PDB entry 7D0L | electron microscopy, 2.95 A resolution | chains A and B

== Chain A (and B) ==
Name: Capsid protein
Source organism: Omono River virus
Notes: chain B of this document is another copy of the same molecule, construct and numbering; everything in this record applies to it too
Sequence (897 residues; numbered 789 to 1685; the number before each row is that of its first residue):
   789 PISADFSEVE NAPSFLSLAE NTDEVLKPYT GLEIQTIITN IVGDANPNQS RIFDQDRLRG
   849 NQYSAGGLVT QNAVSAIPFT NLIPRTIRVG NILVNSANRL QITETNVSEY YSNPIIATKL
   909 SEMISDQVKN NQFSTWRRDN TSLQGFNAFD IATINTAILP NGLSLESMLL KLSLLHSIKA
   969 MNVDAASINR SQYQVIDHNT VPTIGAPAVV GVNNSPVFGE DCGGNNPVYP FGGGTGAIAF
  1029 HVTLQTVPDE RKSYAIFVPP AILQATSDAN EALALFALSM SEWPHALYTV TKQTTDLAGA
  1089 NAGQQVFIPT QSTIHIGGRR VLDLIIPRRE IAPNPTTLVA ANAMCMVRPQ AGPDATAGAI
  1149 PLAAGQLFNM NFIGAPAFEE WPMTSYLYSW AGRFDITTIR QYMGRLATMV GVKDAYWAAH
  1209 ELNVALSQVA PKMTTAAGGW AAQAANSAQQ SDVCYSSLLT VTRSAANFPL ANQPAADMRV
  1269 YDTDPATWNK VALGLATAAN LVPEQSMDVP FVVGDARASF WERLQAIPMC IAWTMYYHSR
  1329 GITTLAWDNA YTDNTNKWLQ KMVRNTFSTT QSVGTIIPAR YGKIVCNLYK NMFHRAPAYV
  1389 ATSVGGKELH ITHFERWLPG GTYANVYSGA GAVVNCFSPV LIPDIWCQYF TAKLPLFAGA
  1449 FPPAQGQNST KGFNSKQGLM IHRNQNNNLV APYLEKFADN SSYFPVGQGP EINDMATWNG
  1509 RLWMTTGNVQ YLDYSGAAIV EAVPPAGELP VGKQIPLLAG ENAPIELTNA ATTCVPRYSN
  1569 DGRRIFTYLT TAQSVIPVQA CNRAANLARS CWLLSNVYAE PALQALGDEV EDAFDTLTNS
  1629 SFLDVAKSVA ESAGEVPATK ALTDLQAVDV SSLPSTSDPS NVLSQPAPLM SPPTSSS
Not modelled in the structure: 1641-1685 (chain B: 1683-1685)
Reported in the primary citation:
  - conformationally variable residues (loop rearrangement, order/disorder transition): Asn919 to Arg926, Asn1337 to Asn1344, Thr1354 to Arg1368, Val1388 to Ile1399, Leu1611 to Glu1617

== How chain A and chain B interact ==
Pairs across the interface - 157 pairs, chain A then chain B:
  Val813(A) - Leu1677(B)  hydrophobic
  Leu814(A) - Leu1677(B)
  Lys815(A) - Gln1673(B)  hydrogen bond (side chain-backbone)
  Lys815(A) - Ala1675(B)
  Lys815(A) - Leu1677(B)
  Pro816(A) - Pro1676(B)
  Pro816(A) - Met1678(B)  hydrophobic
  Leu820(A) - Tyr899(B)
  Leu820(A) - Pro948(B)  hydrophobic
  Leu820(A) - Asn949(B)
  Glu821(A) - Val1361(B)
  Glu821(A) - Gly1362(B)
  Glu821(A) - Pro1674(B)
  Thr824(A) - Gln1359(B)
  Thr824(A) - Gly1362(B)  hydrogen bond (side chain-backbone)
  Ile825(A) - Gln1359(B)
  Asn828(A) - Tyr898(B)
  Asn828(A) - Arg1267(B)  hydrogen bond
  Asn828(A) - Thr1357(B)
  Asn828(A) - Thr1358(B)
  Asn828(A) - Gln1359(B)
  Ile829(A) - Thr1357(B)
  Val830(A) - Tyr1339(B)
  Val830(A) - Arg1352(B)
  Val830(A) - Thr1357(B)
  Gly831(A) - Tyr1339(B)
  Gly831(A) - Pro1407(B)
  Asp832(A) - Tyr1339(B)
  Asp832(A) - Thr1340(B)
  Asp832(A) - Pro1407(B)
  Asn836(A) - Asn894(B)
  Asn836(A) - Ala1264(B)
  Asn836(A) - Arg1267(B)
  Asn836(A) - Leu1406(B)
  Gln837(A) - Asn894(B)
  Gln837(A) - Gln1261(B)
  Ser838(A) - Thr893(B)
  Ser838(A) - Asn894(B)  hydrogen bond
  Ser838(A) - Val895(B)  hydrogen bond (side chain-backbone)
  Arg839(A) - Gln1261(B)
  Gly855(A) - Asn1342(B)
  Val857(A) - Thr1340(B)
  Gln859(A) - Thr1340(B)  hydrogen bond
  Leu931(A) - Phe921(B)
  Leu931(A) - Ser922(B)
  Leu931(A) - Thr923(B)  hydrogen bond (backbone-side chain)
  Gln932(A) - Gln920(B)
  Gln932(A) - Phe921(B)
  Gln932(A) - Thr923(B)  hydrogen bond (backbone-side chain)
  Gly933(A) - Thr923(B)
  Asn970(A) - Glu1038(B)
  Val971(A) - Tyr1042(B)
  Asp972(A) - Glu1038(B)
  Asp972(A) - Tyr1042(B)  hydrogen bond (backbone-side chain)
  Ser975(A) - Tyr1042(B)
  Pro995(A) - Glu1038(B)
  Pro1048(A) - Gln920(B)
  Ala1049(A) - Gln920(B)
  Leu1051(A) - Arg925(B)  hydrogen bond (backbone-side chain)
  Gln1052(A) - Asn919(B)
  Gln1052(A) - Gln920(B)
  Gln1052(A) - Ser922(B)
  Gln1052(A) - Trp924(B)
  Gln1052(A) - Arg925(B)
  Thr1054(A) - Arg925(B)  hydrogen bond (backbone-side chain)
  Thr1054(A) - Phe937(B)
  Ser1055(A) - Arg925(B)  hydrogen bond (backbone-side chain)
  Ser1055(A) - Phe937(B)
  Ser1055(A) - Gln1033(B)  hydrogen bond
  Asp1056(A) - Arg925(B)
  Ala1057(A) - Arg925(B)
  Pro1115(A) - Thr923(B)
  Met1134(A) - Thr923(B)
  Asp1183(A) - Asp1037(B)
  Asp1183(A) - Lys1040(B)
  Thr1185(A) - Lys1040(B)
  Thr1185(A) - Ser1041(B)
  Thr1186(A) - Lys1040(B)
  Arg1188(A) - Thr944(B)  hydrogen bond (side chain-backbone)
  Arg1188(A) - Ala945(B)  hydrogen bond (side chain-backbone)
  Gln1189(A) - Phe937(B)
  Gln1189(A) - Thr941(B)
  Arg1193(A) - Val916(B)
  Arg1193(A) - Gln920(B)
  Arg1193(A) - Ala940(B)
  Thr1196(A) - Lys917(B)
  Met1197(A) - Gln920(B)
  Lys1201(A) - Met1678(B)
  Asp1202(A) - Ser1679(B)  hydrogen bond (side chain-backbone)
  Trp1205(A) - Ser1679(B)
  Val1290(A) - Ser1665(B)
  Pro1291(A) - Ser1660(B)
  Pro1291(A) - Ser1665(B)  hydrogen bond (backbone-side chain)
  Pro1291(A) - Asp1666(B)
  Glu1292(A) - Pro1662(B)
  Glu1292(A) - Asp1666(B)
  Gln1293(A) - Pro1662(B)
  Gln1293(A) - Ser1663(B)
  Gln1293(A) - Asp1666(B)  hydrogen bond (side chain-backbone)
  Ser1294(A) - Asn943(B)
  Ser1294(A) - Thr944(B)  hydrogen bond
  Ser1294(A) - Ala945(B)
  Met1295(A) - Asn943(B)  hydrogen bond (backbone-backbone)
  Met1295(A) - Ala945(B)
  Met1295(A) - Ile946(B)
  Met1295(A) - Leu1283(B)
  Asp1296(A) - Asp1666(B)
  Val1297(A) - Ala945(B)
  Phe1299(A) - Ala945(B)
  Phe1299(A) - Ile946(B)
  Phe1299(A) - Leu947(B)  hydrophobic
  Phe1299(A) - Pro948(B)
  Ala1304(A) - Tyr1042(B)
  Arg1305(A) - Glu897(B)
  Arg1305(A) - Leu947(B)
  Arg1383(A) - Pro1674(B)
  Tyr1387(A) - Ser1679(B)
  Tyr1387(A) - Pro1681(B)  hydrophobic
  Ser1603(A) - Arg1352(B)  hydrogen bond (backbone-side chain)
  Val1605(A) - Arg1352(B)  hydrogen bond (backbone-side chain)
  Tyr1606(A) - Gln1348(B)
  Tyr1606(A) - Lys1349(B)
  Tyr1606(A) - Arg1352(B)
  Ala1607(A) - Gln1348(B)  hydrogen bond (backbone-side chain)
  Glu1608(A) - Lys1345(B)  salt bridge
  Pro1609(A) - Asn1342(B)
  Pro1609(A) - Thr1343(B)
  Pro1609(A) - Val1494(B)  hydrophobic
  Ala1613(A) - Pro1493(B)
  Ala1613(A) - Val1494(B)  hydrogen bond (backbone-backbone)
  Gly1615(A) - Pro1493(B)
  Asp1616(A) - Gln1496(B)
  Asp1620(A) - Arg1328(B)  salt bridge
  Asp1620(A) - Trp1346(B)
  Asp1620(A) - Met1350(B)
  Ala1621(A) - Ile1500(B)  hydrophobic
  Phe1622(A) - Ser1327(B)
  Phe1622(A) - Arg1328(B)
  Phe1622(A) - Met1350(B)  hydrophobic
  Phe1622(A) - Tyr1369(B)
  Phe1622(A) - Ile1372(B)  hydrophobic
  Asp1623(A) - Lys1349(B)  salt bridge
  Asp1623(A) - Arg1368(B)
  Asp1623(A) - Tyr1369(B)  hydrogen bond
  Leu1625(A) - Leu804(B)  hydrophobic
  Leu1625(A) - Ala807(B)  hydrophobic
  Leu1625(A) - Glu808(B)
  Leu1625(A) - Asn809(B)
  Thr1626(A) - Arg1368(B)  hydrogen bond (side chain-backbone)
  Thr1626(A) - Tyr1369(B)
  Phe1630(A) - Arg1368(B)
  Asp1632(A) - Lys1395(B)
  Val1633(A) - Ile1365(B)  hydrophobic
  Ser1636(A) - Val1392(B)
  Ser1636(A) - Lys1395(B)
  Val1637(A) - Ser1360(B)
  Ser1640(A) - Val1361(B)
Interface residues without a listed pair, chain A (102 interface residues in all): Thr818, Thr827, Pro835, Tyr851, Arg1116, Gly1192, Pro1298, Val1301, Gly1302, Asp1303, Ala1386, Leu1601, Leu1602, Asn1604, Leu1614, Val1618, Asn1627, Ser1629, Glu1639
Interface residues without a listed pair, chain B (101 interface residues in all): Phe803, Ala905, Ser909, Glu910, Ser913, Ala1263, Asp1272, Lys1278, Tyr1324, Asn1353, Thr1363, Lys1371, Gly1393, Leu1397, Gly1408, Pro1667, Ser1668, Ser1672, Pro1680

== In short ==
102 residues of chain A face 101 of chain B across their interface, with 26 hydrogen bonds and 3 salt bridges.
Polar contacts include Glu1608(A)-Lys1345(B), Asp1620(A)-Arg1328(B) and Asp1623(A)-Lys1349(B). The paper
reports conformational variability at Asn919(A), Asn1337(A) and Thr1354(A) among others.
Both chains are Capsid protein (Omono River virus). Entry 7D0L (The major capsid of Omono River virus
(strain:LZ), protrusion-free status) was determined by electron microscopy (same publication as 7CZ6 and
7D0K).
